9P4W - chains N and Q of the 12 polymer chains in the assembly; structure by electron microscopy, 2.29 A resolution.

Chain N (and Q):
Protein: Fatty acid synthase subunit alpha
From: Saccharomyces cerevisiae
Notes: EC 2.3.1.86, 1.1.1.100, 2.3.1.41; chain Q of this document is another copy of the same molecule, construct and numbering; everything in this record applies to it too
UniProtKB: P19097 (FAS2_YEAST); residues 1-1887 here = UniProt positions 1-1887
Amino-acid sequence (1887 residues; numbered 1 to 1887; the number before each row is that of its first residue):
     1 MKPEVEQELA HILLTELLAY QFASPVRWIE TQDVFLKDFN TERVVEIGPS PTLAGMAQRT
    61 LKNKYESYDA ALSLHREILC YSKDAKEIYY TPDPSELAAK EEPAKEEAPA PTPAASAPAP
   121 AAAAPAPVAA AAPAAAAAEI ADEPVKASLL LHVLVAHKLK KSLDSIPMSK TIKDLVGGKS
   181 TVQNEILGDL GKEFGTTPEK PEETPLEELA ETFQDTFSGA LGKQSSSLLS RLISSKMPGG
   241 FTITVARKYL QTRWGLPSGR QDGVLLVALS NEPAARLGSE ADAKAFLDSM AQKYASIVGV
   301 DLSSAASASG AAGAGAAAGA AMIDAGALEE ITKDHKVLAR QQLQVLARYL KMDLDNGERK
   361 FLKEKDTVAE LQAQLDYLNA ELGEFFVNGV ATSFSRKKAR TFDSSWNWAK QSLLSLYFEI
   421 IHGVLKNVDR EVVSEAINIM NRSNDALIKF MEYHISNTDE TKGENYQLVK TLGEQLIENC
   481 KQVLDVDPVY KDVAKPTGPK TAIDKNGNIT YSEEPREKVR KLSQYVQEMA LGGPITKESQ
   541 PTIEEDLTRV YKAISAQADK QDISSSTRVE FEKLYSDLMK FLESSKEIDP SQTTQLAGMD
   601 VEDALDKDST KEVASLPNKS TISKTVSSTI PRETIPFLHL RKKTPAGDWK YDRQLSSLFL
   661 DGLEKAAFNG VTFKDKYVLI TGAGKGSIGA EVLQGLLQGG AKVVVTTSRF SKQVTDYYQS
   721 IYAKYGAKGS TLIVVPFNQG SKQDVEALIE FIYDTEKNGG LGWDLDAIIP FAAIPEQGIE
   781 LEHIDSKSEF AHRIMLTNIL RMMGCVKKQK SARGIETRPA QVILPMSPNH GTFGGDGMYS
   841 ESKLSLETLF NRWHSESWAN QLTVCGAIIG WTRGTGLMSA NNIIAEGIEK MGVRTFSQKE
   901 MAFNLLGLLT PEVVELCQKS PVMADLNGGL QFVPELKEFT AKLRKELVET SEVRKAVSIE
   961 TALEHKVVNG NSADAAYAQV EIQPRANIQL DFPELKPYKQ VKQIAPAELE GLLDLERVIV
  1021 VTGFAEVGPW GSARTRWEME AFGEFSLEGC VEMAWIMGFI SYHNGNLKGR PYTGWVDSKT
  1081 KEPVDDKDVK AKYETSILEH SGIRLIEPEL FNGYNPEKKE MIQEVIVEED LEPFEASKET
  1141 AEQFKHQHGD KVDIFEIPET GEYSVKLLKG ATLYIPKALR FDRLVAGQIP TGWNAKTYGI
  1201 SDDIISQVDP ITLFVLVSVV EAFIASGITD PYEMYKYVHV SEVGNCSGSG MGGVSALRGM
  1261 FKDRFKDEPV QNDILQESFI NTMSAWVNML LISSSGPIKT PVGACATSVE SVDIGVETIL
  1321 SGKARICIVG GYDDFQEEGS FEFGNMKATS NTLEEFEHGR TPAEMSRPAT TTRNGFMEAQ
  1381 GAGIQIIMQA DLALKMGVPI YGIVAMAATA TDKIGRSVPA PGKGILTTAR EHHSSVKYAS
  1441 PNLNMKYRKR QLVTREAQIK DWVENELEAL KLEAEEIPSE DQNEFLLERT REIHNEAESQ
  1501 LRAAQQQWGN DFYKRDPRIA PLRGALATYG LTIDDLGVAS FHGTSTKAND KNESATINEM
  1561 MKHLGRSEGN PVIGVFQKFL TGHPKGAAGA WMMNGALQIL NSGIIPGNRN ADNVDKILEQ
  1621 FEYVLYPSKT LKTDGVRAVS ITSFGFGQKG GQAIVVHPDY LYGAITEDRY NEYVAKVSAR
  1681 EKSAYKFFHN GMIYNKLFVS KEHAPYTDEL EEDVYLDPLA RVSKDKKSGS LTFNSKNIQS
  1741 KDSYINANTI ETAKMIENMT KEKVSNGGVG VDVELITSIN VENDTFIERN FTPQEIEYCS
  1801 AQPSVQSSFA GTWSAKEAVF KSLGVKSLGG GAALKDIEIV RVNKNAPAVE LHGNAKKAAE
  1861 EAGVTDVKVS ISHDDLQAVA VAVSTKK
Unresolved in the structure: 95-328, 539-602, 621-622, 971-978, 1068, 1436-1438, 1471-1484, 1726, 1745-1887
Residues lining bound ligands: NADPH (NDP; NADPH dihydro-nicotinamide-adenine-dinucleotide phosphate): Gly682, Gly684, Ser687, Ile688, Thr706, Thr707, Ser708, Arg709, Phe737, Asn738, Gln739, Gly740, Phe771, Ala772, Ala773, Ile774, Ile794, Met795, Pro825, Met826, Ser827, Tyr839, Lys843, Ile869, Gly870, Trp871, Thr872, Gly876, Leu877, Met878

Interface between chain N and chain Q:
Contacting residue pairs (310; chain N residue first):
  Glu1016(N) with Arg1515(Q), salt bridge
  Glu1117(N) with His1146(Q)
  Lys1118(N) with His1146(Q); Gln1147(Q), hydrogen bond (side chain-backbone)
  Glu1120(N) with Gln1147(Q); Phe1265(Q)
  Met1121(N) with Arg1264(Q); Phe1265(Q)
  Ile1122(N) with Phe1265(Q), hydrogen bond (backbone-backbone); Lys1266(Q)
  Gln1123(N) with Thr1140(Q); Phe1144(Q)
  Thr1140(N) with Gln1123(Q)
  Gln1143(N) with Lys1177(Q); Ala1178(Q), hydrogen bond (backbone-backbone); Leu1179(Q)
  Phe1144(N) with Gln1123(Q); Ile1175(Q), hydrophobic; Pro1176(Q); Lys1177(Q)
  His1146(N) with Glu1117(Q); Lys1118(Q); Ala1178(Q); Arg1180(Q)
  Gln1147(N) with Lys1118(Q), hydrogen bond (backbone-side chain); Glu1120(Q); Pro1176(Q); Lys1177(Q); Ala1178(Q)
  His1148(N) with Ile1175(Q); Pro1176(Q), hydrogen bond (side chain-backbone)
  Leu1167(N) with Ile1175(Q), hydrophobic
  Thr1172(N) with Pro1176(Q)
  Leu1173(N) with Tyr1174(Q); Ile1175(Q), hydrophobic
  Tyr1174(N) with Leu1173(Q); Tyr1174(Q), hydrogen bond (backbone-backbone); Pro1176(Q), hydrophobic; Lys1266(Q)
  Ile1175(N) with Phe1144(Q), hydrophobic; His1148(Q); Leu1167(Q), hydrophobic; Leu1173(Q), hydrophobic
  Pro1176(N) with Phe1144(Q); Gln1147(Q); His1148(Q), hydrogen bond (backbone-side chain); Thr1172(Q); Tyr1174(Q), hydrophobic
  Lys1177(N) with Gln1143(Q); Phe1144(Q); Gln1147(Q); Asp1267(Q), salt bridge
  Ala1178(N) with Gln1143(Q), hydrogen bond (backbone-backbone); His1146(Q); Gln1147(Q)
  Leu1179(N) with Gln1143(Q)
  Arg1180(N) with His1146(Q)
  Tyr1232(N) with Ile1414(Q)
  His1239(N) with Arg1430(Q)
  Ser1241(N) with Thr1427(Q); Arg1430(Q)
  Met1251(N) with Phe1279(Q), hydrophobic
  Val1254(N) with Phe1261(Q)
  Leu1257(N) with Phe1261(Q), hydrophobic
  Arg1258(N) with Phe1261(Q)
  Met1260(N) with Glu1338(Q); Glu1342(Q)
  Phe1261(N) with Val1254(Q); Leu1257(Q), hydrophobic; Arg1258(Q); Phe1261(Q), hydrophobic; Lys1262(Q); Glu1338(Q)
  Lys1262(N) with Phe1261(Q); Phe1265(Q)
  Arg1264(N) with Met1121(Q); Phe1341(Q); Glu1342(Q), salt bridge; Asn1345(Q)
  Phe1265(N) with Glu1120(Q); Met1121(Q); Ile1122(Q), hydrogen bond (backbone-backbone); Lys1262(Q)
  Lys1266(N) with Ile1122(Q); Tyr1174(Q)
  Asp1267(N) with Lys1177(Q), salt bridge
  Asn1272(N) with Asn1345(Q); Met1346(Q)
  Asp1273(N) with Met1346(Q)
  Ile1274(N) with Glu1342(Q)
  Leu1275(N) with Glu1342(Q); Phe1343(Q), hydrophobic; Met1346(Q), hydrophobic
  Gln1276(N) with Val1418(Q); Pro1419(Q)
  Phe1279(N) with Met1251(Q), hydrophobic
  Ile1280(N) with Ile1280(Q), hydrophobic
  Asn1281(N) with Val1302(Q); Phe1646(Q), hydrogen bond (side chain-backbone); Gly1647(Q); Lys1649(Q)
  Ala1285(N) with Gly1647(Q)
  Trp1286(N) with Val1418(Q), hydrophobic
  Asn1288(N) with Thr1411(Q); Lys1413(Q); Ile1414(Q); Gln1648(Q), hydrogen bond
  Met1289(N) with Lys1413(Q); Ile1414(Q); Gly1415(Q), hydrogen bond (backbone-backbone); Arg1416(Q), hydrogen bond (backbone-side chain); Ser1417(Q); Val1418(Q); Gln1648(Q)
  Leu1290(N) with Ile1414(Q); Arg1416(Q)
  Leu1291(N) with Ile1414(Q)
  Ser1293(N) with Lys1413(Q); Ile1414(Q), hydrogen bond (side chain-backbone)
  Ser1294(N) with Thr1411(Q), hydrogen bond (backbone-side chain); Asp1412(Q)
  Ser1295(N) with Ala1410(Q); Thr1411(Q); Asp1412(Q); Thr1427(Q)
  Gly1296(N) with Thr1409(Q); Ala1410(Q); Thr1411(Q), hydrogen bond (backbone-backbone)
  Pro1297(N) with Thr1409(Q)
  Ile1298(N) with Thr1409(Q), hydrogen bond (backbone-side chain); Thr1411(Q); Lys1649(Q), hydrogen bond (backbone-side chain)
  Lys1299(N) with Glu1310(Q); Asp1313(Q), salt bridge; Ile1314(Q); Lys1649(Q)
  Thr1300(N) with Thr1300(Q); Pro1301(Q); Val1302(Q), hydrogen bond (backbone-backbone); Glu1310(Q), hydrogen bond (backbone-side chain); Lys1649(Q), hydrogen bond
  Pro1301(N) with Thr1300(Q)
  Val1302(N) with Asn1281(Q); Thr1300(Q), hydrogen bond (backbone-backbone); Val1302(Q), hydrophobic
  Glu1310(N) with Lys1299(Q); Thr1300(Q), hydrogen bond (side chain-backbone)
  Asp1313(N) with Lys1299(Q), salt bridge; Lys1323(Q), salt bridge
  Ile1314(N) with Lys1299(Q)
  Glu1317(N) with Ser1321(Q); Lys1323(Q), salt bridge
  Ser1321(N) with Glu1317(Q)
  Lys1323(N) with Asp1313(Q), salt bridge; Glu1317(Q), salt bridge; Ala1407(Q), hydrogen bond (side chain-backbone)
  Glu1338(N) with Met1260(Q); Phe1261(Q)
  Phe1341(N) with Arg1264(Q)
  Glu1342(N) with Met1260(Q); Arg1264(Q), salt bridge; Ile1274(Q); Leu1275(Q)
  Phe1343(N) with Leu1275(Q), hydrophobic
  Asn1345(N) with Arg1264(Q); Asn1272(Q)
  Met1346(N) with Asn1272(Q); Asp1273(Q); Leu1275(Q), hydrophobic
  Ala1407(N) with Lys1323(Q), hydrogen bond (backbone-side chain)
  Thr1409(N) with Gly1296(Q); Pro1297(Q); Ile1298(Q), hydrogen bond (side chain-backbone)
  Ala1410(N) with Ser1295(Q); Gly1296(Q)
  Thr1411(N) with Asn1288(Q); Ser1294(Q), hydrogen bond (side chain-backbone); Ser1295(Q); Gly1296(Q), hydrogen bond (backbone-backbone); Ile1298(Q)
  Asp1412(N) with Ser1294(Q); Ser1295(Q); Tyr1706(Q), hydrogen bond (backbone-side chain); Tyr1715(Q), hydrogen bond (backbone-side chain)
  Lys1413(N) with Asn1288(Q); Met1289(Q); Ser1293(Q); Tyr1706(Q); Glu1711(Q), salt bridge; Tyr1715(Q)
  Ile1414(N) with Tyr1232(Q); Asn1288(Q); Met1289(Q); Leu1290(Q); Leu1291(Q); Ser1293(Q), hydrogen bond (backbone-side chain); Lys1701(Q)
  Gly1415(N) with Met1289(Q), hydrogen bond (backbone-backbone)
  Arg1416(N) with Met1289(Q), hydrogen bond (side chain-backbone); Leu1290(Q); Ser1700(Q), hydrogen bond; Lys1701(Q)
  Ser1417(N) with Met1289(Q)
  Val1418(N) with Gln1276(Q); Trp1286(Q), hydrophobic; Met1289(Q)
  Pro1419(N) with Gln1276(Q)
  Lys1423(N) with Glu1711(Q); Glu1712(Q); Tyr1715(Q)
  Gly1424(N) with Tyr1715(Q)
  Leu1426(N) with Glu1712(Q); Leu1716(Q)
  Thr1427(N) with Ser1241(Q); Ser1295(Q); Tyr1715(Q)
  Ala1429(N) with Leu1716(Q)
  Arg1430(N) with His1239(Q); Ser1241(Q); Tyr1715(Q); Leu1716(Q); Pro1718(Q)
  Glu1431(N) with Leu1716(Q), hydrogen bond (backbone-backbone); Pro1718(Q); Gln1739(Q), hydrogen bond (backbone-side chain)
  His1432(N) with Asp1717(Q), salt bridge; Pro1718(Q); Leu1719(Q); Gln1739(Q); Ser1740(Q), hydrogen bond (side chain-backbone); Tyr1744(Q)
  His1433(N) with Gln1739(Q), hydrogen bond (backbone-side chain)
  Ser1434(N) with Ser1740(Q); Lys1741(Q)
  Ser1435(N) with Glu1488(Q), hydrogen bond
  Pro1441(N) with Arg1489(Q)
  Tyr1447(N) with Glu1492(Q)
  Gln1451(N) with Trp1462(Q), hydrogen bond; Glu1466(Q), hydrogen bond
  Arg1455(N) with Arg1455(Q)
  Trp1462(N) with Gln1451(Q), hydrogen bond
  Glu1466(N) with Gln1451(Q), hydrogen bond
  Glu1488(N) with Ser1435(Q), hydrogen bond
  Arg1489(N) with Pro1441(Q)
  Arg1491(N) with Pro1517(Q)
  Glu1492(N) with Tyr1447(Q)
  Glu1498(N) with Arg1515(Q), salt bridge
  Ser1499(N) with Gln1507(Q), hydrogen bond
  Gln1500(N) with Gln1507(Q); Trp1508(Q)
  Arg1502(N) with Arg1515(Q)
  Gln1507(N) with Ser1499(Q), hydrogen bond; Gln1500(Q)
  Trp1508(N) with Gln1500(Q)
  Arg1515(N) with Glu1016(Q), salt bridge; Glu1498(Q), salt bridge; Arg1502(Q)
  Pro1517(N) with Arg1491(Q); Pro1718(Q); Tyr1744(Q), hydrophobic
  Arg1518(N) with Tyr1744(Q)
  Glu1559(N) with Glu1712(Q)
  His1563(N) with Leu1716(Q); Gln1739(Q)
  Phe1646(N) with Asn1281(Q), hydrogen bond (backbone-side chain)
  Gly1647(N) with Asn1281(Q); Ala1285(Q)
  Gln1648(N) with Asn1288(Q), hydrogen bond; Met1289(Q)
  Lys1649(N) with Asn1281(Q); Ile1298(Q), hydrogen bond (side chain-backbone); Lys1299(Q); Thr1300(Q), hydrogen bond
  Ser1700(N) with Arg1416(Q), hydrogen bond
  Lys1701(N) with Ile1414(Q); Arg1416(Q)
  Tyr1706(N) with Asp1412(Q), hydrogen bond (side chain-backbone); Lys1413(Q)
  Glu1711(N) with Lys1413(Q), salt bridge; Lys1423(Q)
  Glu1712(N) with Lys1423(Q); Leu1426(Q); Glu1559(Q)
  Tyr1715(N) with Asp1412(Q), hydrogen bond (side chain-backbone); Lys1413(Q); Lys1423(Q); Gly1424(Q); Thr1427(Q); Arg1430(Q)
  Leu1716(N) with Leu1426(Q); Ala1429(Q); Arg1430(Q); Glu1431(Q), hydrogen bond (backbone-backbone); His1563(Q)
  Asp1717(N) with His1432(Q), salt bridge
  Pro1718(N) with Arg1430(Q); Glu1431(Q); His1432(Q); Pro1517(Q)
  Leu1719(N) with His1432(Q)
  Gln1739(N) with Glu1431(Q), hydrogen bond (side chain-backbone); His1432(Q); His1433(Q), hydrogen bond (side chain-backbone); His1563(Q)
  Ser1740(N) with His1432(Q), hydrogen bond (backbone-side chain); Ser1434(Q)
  Lys1741(N) with Ser1434(Q)
  Tyr1744(N) with His1432(Q); Pro1517(Q), hydrophobic; Arg1518(Q)
Also at the interface, not in a pair above, chain N (148 interface residues in all): Val1125, Phe1134, Ala1304, Gly1339, Ala1408, Gln1458, Glu1496, Ala1503, Asp1516, Glu1702, His1703, Ala1704, Ser1743
Also at the interface, not in a pair above, chain Q (148 interface residues in all): Val1125, Phe1134, Ala1304, Gly1339, Ala1408, Gln1458, Glu1496, Ala1503, Asp1516, Glu1702, His1703, Ala1704, Ser1743

In short:
Chain N and chain Q each contribute 148 residues to their interface; the contacts include 57 hydrogen bonds
and 18 salt bridges. Polar contacts include Glu1016(N)-Arg1515(Q), Lys1177(N)-Asp1267(Q) and
Arg1264(N)-Glu1342(Q). Chain N binds NADPH.
Both chains are Fatty acid synthase subunit alpha (Saccharomyces cerevisiae). Entry 9P4W (Atomic model of wild
type S. cerevisiae Fatty Acid Synthase (FAS)) was determined by electron microscopy, deposited together with
9D49, 9P4V, 9D47, 9D48 and 9D4A.
